PDB entry 8JAW | electron microscopy, 2.51 A resolution | chains I and J of the 12 polymer chains in the assembly

Chain I (and J):
Protein: Methylcrotonoyl-CoA carboxylase beta chain, mitochondrial
From: Homo sapiens
Notes: EC 6.4.1.4; chain J of this document is another copy of the same molecule, construct and numbering; everything in this record applies to it too
UniProt: Q9HCC0 (MCCB_HUMAN); numbering as in UniProt (aligned over 1-563)
Amino-acid sequence (563 residues; each row starts with the number of its first residue):
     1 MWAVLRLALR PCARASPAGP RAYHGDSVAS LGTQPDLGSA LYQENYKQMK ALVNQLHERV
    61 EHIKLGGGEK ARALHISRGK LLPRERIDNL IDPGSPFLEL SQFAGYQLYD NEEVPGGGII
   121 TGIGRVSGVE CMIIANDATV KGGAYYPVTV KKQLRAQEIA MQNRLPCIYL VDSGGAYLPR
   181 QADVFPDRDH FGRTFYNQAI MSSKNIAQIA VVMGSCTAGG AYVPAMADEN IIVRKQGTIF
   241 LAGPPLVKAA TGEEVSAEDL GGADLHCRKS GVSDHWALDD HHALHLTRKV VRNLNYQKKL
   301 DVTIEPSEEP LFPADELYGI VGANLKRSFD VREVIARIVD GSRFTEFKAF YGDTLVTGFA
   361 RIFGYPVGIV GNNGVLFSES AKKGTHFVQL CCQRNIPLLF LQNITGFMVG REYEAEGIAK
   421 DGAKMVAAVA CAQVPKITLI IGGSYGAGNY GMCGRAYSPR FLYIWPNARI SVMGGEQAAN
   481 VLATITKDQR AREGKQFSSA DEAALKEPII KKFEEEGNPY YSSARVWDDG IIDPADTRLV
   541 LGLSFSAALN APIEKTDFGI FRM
Disordered / not traced: 1-22
Swiss-Prot annotation at these positions:
  - region: R343 to N372 (Acyl-CoA binding)
  - modified residue: K70 (N6-acetyllysine), K141 (N6-succinyllysine), K495 (N6-acetyllysine), K511 (N6-acetyllysine)
  - natural variant: S39 (S39F: In MCC2D), G68 (G68V: In MCC2D; uncertain significance), E99 (E99Q: In MCC2D), S101 (S101F: In MCC2D), G105 (G105R: In MCC2D; uncertain significance), G118 (deletion: In MCC2D), C131 (C131F: In MCC2D), T139 (T139I: In MCC2D), Y146 (Y146N: In MCC2D), K152 (K152T: In MCC2D), R155 (R155Q: In MCC2D; R155W: In MCC2D), N163 (N163D: In MCC2D; uncertain significance), 42 further natural variant entries in UniProt
Residues lining bound ligands:
  - BTI (5-(hexahydro-2-oxo-1H-thieno[3,4-d]imidazol-6-yl)pentanal), molecule 1: L246, A249, A250
  - BTI, molecule 2: T405, G406, F407, V409, E476, Q477, N480
From the paper describing this entry:
  - binding site for BTI: L246, A249, A250, T405, F407, V409, E476
  - catalytic residues: F407, A447 (proposed by the authors, not directly observed)

How chain I and chain J interact:
Residue-residue contacts (19):
  K382(I) - M563(J)
  T385(I) - M563(J)
  H386(I) - I560(J)
  Q389(I) - F561(J)  hydrogen bond (side chain-backbone)
  Q389(I) - M563(J)
  L390(I) - I560(J)  hydrophobic
  Q393(I) - I560(J)
  K424(I) - M563(J)
  I560(I) - H386(J)
  I560(I) - L390(J)  hydrophobic
  I560(I) - Q393(J)
  F561(I) - Q389(J)  hydrogen bond (backbone-side chain)
  F561(I) - F561(J)  hydrophobic
  R562(I) - H386(J)
  M563(I) - K382(J)
  M563(I) - T385(J)
  M563(I) - Q389(J)
  M563(I) - K424(J)
  M563(I) - M563(J)  hydrophobic
Interface residues without a listed pair, chain I (12 interface residues in all): D557
Interface residues without a listed pair, chain J (13 interface residues in all): K555, G559, R562

Overview:
12 residues of chain I and 13 residues of chain J are in contact; the contacts include 2 hydrogen bonds. The
hydrogen-bonded pair is Q389(I)-F561(J). Bound to chain I: compound BTI. The paper reports catalytic residues
F407(I) and A447(I); a binding site for BTI at L246(I), A249(I) and A250(I) among others.
Chain I and chain J are both Methylcrotonoyl-CoA carboxylase beta chain, mitochondrial (Homo sapiens); the
structure, Human MCC in MCCD state, was determined by electron microscopy together with 7YBU, 8J4Z, 8J78,
8J7D, 8JAK, 8JXL and 3 further entries from the same study.
